5BK4 - chains 3 and 5 of the 14 polymer chains in the assembly; structure by electron microscopy, 3.90 A resolution.

== Chain 3 ==
Protein: DNA replication licensing factor MCM3
Organism: Saccharomyces cerevisiae
Notes: EC 3.6.4.12
UniProt: P24279 (MCM3_YEAST); residue numbers follow UniProt; this construct covers 1-971
Sequence (971 residues; row label = number of the first residue in the row):
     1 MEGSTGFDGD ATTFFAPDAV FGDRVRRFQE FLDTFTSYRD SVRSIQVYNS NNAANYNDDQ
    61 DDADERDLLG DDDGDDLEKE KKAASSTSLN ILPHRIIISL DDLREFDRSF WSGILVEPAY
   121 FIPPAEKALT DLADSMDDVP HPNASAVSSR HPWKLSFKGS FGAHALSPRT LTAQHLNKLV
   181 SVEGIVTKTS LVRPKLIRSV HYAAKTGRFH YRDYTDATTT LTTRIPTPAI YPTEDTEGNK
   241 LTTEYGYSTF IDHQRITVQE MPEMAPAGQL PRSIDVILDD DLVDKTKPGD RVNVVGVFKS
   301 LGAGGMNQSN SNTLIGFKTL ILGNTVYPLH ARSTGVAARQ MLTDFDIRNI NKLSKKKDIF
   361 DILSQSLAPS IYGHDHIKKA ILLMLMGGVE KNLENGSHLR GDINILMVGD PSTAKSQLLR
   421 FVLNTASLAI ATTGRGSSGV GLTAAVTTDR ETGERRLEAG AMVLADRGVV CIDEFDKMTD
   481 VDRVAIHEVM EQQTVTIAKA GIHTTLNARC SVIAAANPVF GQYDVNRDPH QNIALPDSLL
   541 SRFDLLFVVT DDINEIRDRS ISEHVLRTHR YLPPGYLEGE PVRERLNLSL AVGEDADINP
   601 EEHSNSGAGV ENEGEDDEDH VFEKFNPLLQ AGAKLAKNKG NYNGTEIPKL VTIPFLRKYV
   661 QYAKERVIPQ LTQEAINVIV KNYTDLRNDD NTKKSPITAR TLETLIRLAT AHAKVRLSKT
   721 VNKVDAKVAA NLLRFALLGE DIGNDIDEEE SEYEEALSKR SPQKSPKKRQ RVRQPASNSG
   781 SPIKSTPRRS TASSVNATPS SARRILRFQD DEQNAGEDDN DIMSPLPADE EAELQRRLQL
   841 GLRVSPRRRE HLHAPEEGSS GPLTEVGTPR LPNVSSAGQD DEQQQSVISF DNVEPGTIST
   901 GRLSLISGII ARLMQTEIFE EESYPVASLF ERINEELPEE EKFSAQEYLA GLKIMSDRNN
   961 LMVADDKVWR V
Disordered / not traced: 1-12, 62-90, 138-150, 571-650, 739-971
Residues lining bound ligands:
  - ADP (adenosine-5'-diphosphate), molecule 1: Ser-370, Ile-371, Tyr-372, Pro-411, Ser-412, Thr-413, Ala-414, Lys-415, Ser-416, Gln-417, Ile-561, Val-565
  - ADP, molecule 2: Glu-491, Arg-542, Ala-699, Arg-700, Glu-703
Curated features (UniProtKB/Swiss-Prot):
  - motif: Ser-541 to Asp-544 (Arginine finger)
  - binding site (ATP): Gly-409 to Ser-416
  - modified residue: Ser-761 (Phosphoserine), Ser-777 (Phosphoserine), Ser-781 (Phosphoserine), Thr-868 (Phosphothreonine)
  - mutagenesis: Lys-415 (K415A: No effect on MCM2-7 complex helicase activity. Loss of MCM2-7 complex helicase activity; when associated with MCM5 A-422. Reduces MCM2-7 complex helicase activity ...)

== Chain 5 ==
Protein: DNA replication licensing factor MCM5
Organism: Saccharomyces cerevisiae
Notes: EC 3.6.4.12
UniProt: P29496 (MCM5_YEAST); residues 1-775 here = UniProt positions 1-775
Sequence (775 residues; numbered 1 to 775; the number before each row is that of its first residue):
     1 MSFDRPEIYS APVLQGESPN DDDNTEIIKS FKNFILEFRL DSQFIYRDQL RNNILVKNYS
    61 LTVNMEHLIG YNEDIYKKLS DEPSDIIPLF ETAITQVAKR ISILSRAQSA NNNDKDPENT
   121 SMDTDSLLLN SLPTFQLILN SNANQIPLRD LDSEHVSKIV RLSGIIISTS VLSSRATYLS
   181 IMCRNCRHTT SITINNFNSI TGNTVSLPRS CLSTIESESS MANESNIGDE STKKNCGPDP
   241 YIIIHESSKF IDQQFLKLQE IPELVPVGEM PRNLTMTCDR YLTNKVIPGT RVTIVGIYSI
   301 YNSKNGAGSG RSGGGNGGSG VAIRTPYIKI LGIQSDVETS SIWNSVTMFT EEEEEEFLQL
   361 SRNPKLYEIL TNSIAPSIFG NEDIKKAIVC LLMGGSKKIL PDGMRLRGDI NVLLLGDPGT
   421 AKSQLLKFVE KVSPIAVYTS GKGSSAAGLT ASVQRDPMTR EFYLEGGAMV LADGGVVCID
   481 EFDKMRDEDR VAIHEAMEQQ TISIAKAGIT TVLNSRTSVL AAANPIYGRY DDLKSPGDNI
   541 DFQTTILSRF DMIFIVKDDH NEERDISIAN HVINIHTGNA NAMQNQQEEN GSEISIEKMK
   601 RYITYCRLKC APRLSPQAAE KLSSNFVTIR KQLLINELES TERSSIPITI RQLEAIIRIT
   661 ESLAKLELSP IAQERHVDEA IRLFQASTMD AASQDPIGGL NQASGTSLSE IRRFEQELKR
   721 RLPIGWSTSY QTLRREFVDT HRFSQLALDK ALYALEKHET IQLRHQGQNI YRSGV
Disordered / not traced: 1, 111-129, 307-318, 694-775
Residues lining bound ligands:
  - ADP (adenosine-5'-diphosphate), molecule 1: Ser-377, Ile-378, Phe-379, Pro-418, Gly-419, Thr-420, Ala-421, Lys-422, Ser-423, Gln-424, Ile-568, Val-572, Ile-575
  - ADP, molecule 2: Arg-549, Ile-650, Arg-651
Curated features (UniProtKB/Swiss-Prot):
  - motif: Ser-548 to Asp-551 (Arginine finger)
  - binding site (ATP): Gly-416 to Ser-423
  - mutagenesis: Lys-422 (K422A: Loss of MCM2-7 complex helicase activity)

== How chain 3 and chain 5 interact ==
Residue-residue contacts (75; chain 3 residue first):
  Thr-172(3) / Leu-172(5)
  Asn-177(3) / His-245(5)  hydrogen bond (side chain-backbone)
  Asn-177(3) / Glu-246(5)
  Lys-188(3) / Thr-459(5)  hydrogen bond (side chain-backbone)
  Thr-222(3) / Glu-246(5)
  Thr-223(3) / Glu-246(5)
  Pro-226(3) / Ile-242(5)
  Gln-259(3) / Glu-461(5)  hydrogen bond
  Gln-259(3) / Phe-462(5)  hydrogen bond (side chain-backbone)
  Pro-262(3) / Thr-511(5)
  Glu-263(3) / Val-512(5)
  Ala-267(3) / Leu-464(5)
  Ala-267(3) / Leu-471(5)  hydrophobic
  Gln-269(3) / Ile-287(5)
  Leu-270(3) / Asp-456(5)
  Pro-271(3) / Glu-461(5)
  Pro-271(3) / Tyr-463(5)
  Arg-272(3) / Leu-172(5)
  Arg-272(3) / Asn-284(5)
  Arg-291(3) / Thr-511(5)
  Ser-300(3) / His-245(5)  hydrogen bond (backbone-side chain)
  Gly-302(3) / His-245(5)  hydrogen bond (backbone-side chain)
  Gly-305(3) / Asn-203(5)  hydrogen bond (backbone-side chain)
  Met-306(3) / Ser-206(5)
  Met-306(3) / Leu-207(5)  hydrogen bond (backbone-backbone)
  Asn-307(3) / Asp-239(5)
  Ser-311(3) / Asn-203(5)  hydrogen bond
  Leu-314(3) / Arg-175(5)
  Leu-314(3) / Ile-200(5)  hydrophobic
  Leu-314(3) / Thr-201(5)
  Ile-315(3) / Ser-173(5)
  Ile-315(3) / Ser-174(5)
  Ile-315(3) / Arg-175(5)
  Ile-315(3) / Gln-253(5)
  Ile-315(3) / Phe-255(5)  hydrophobic
  Gly-316(3) / Ser-174(5)
  Phe-317(3) / Ser-174(5)  hydrogen bond (backbone-side chain)
  Phe-317(3) / Ala-176(5)  hydrophobic
  Phe-317(3) / Phe-250(5)  hydrophobic
  Ser-333(3) / Thr-510(5)
  Ser-333(3) / Val-512(5)
  Thr-334(3) / Thr-510(5)  hydrogen bond
  Pro-369(3) / Asp-402(5)
  Ser-370(3) / Met-404(5)  hydrogen bond
  Ile-371(3) / Met-404(5)  hydrophobic
  Ser-412(3) / Thr-649(5)
  Ser-412(3) / Arg-651(5)
  Ser-416(3) / Gln-499(5)
  Gln-417(3) / Met-404(5)
  Arg-420(3) / Glu-495(5)  salt bridge
  Arg-420(3) / Gln-499(5)
  Arg-420(3) / Thr-501(5)  hydrogen bond
  Phe-421(3) / Asp-402(5)
  Thr-432(3) / Ala-505(5)
  Thr-433(3) / Ser-503(5)  hydrogen bond
  Arg-435(3) / Glu-488(5)  hydrogen bond (side chain-backbone)
  Arg-450(3) / Arg-460(5)
  Ala-459(3) / Ala-507(5)
  Tyr-523(3) / Arg-643(5)  hydrogen bond
  Asn-526(3) / Arg-643(5)
  Ile-553(3) / Arg-630(5)
  Ile-553(3) / Leu-634(5)  hydrophobic
  Glu-555(3) / Lys-631(5)  salt bridge
  Glu-555(3) / Leu-634(5)
  Asp-558(3) / Phe-626(5)
  Asp-558(3) / Val-627(5)
  Asp-558(3) / Arg-630(5)
  Val-565(3) / Leu-653(5)  hydrophobic
  Leu-566(3) / Ala-619(5)
  Thr-568(3) / Leu-400(5)
  His-569(3) / Lys-398(5)  hydrogen bond (backbone-side chain)
  His-569(3) / Leu-406(5)
  His-569(3) / Ile-657(5)
  Arg-570(3) / Arg-613(5)
  Ile-653(3) / Asp-402(5)
Also at the interface, not in a pair above, chain 3 (69 interface residues in all): Ala-119, Tyr-120, Ala-173, Leu-176, Ile-225, Pro-266, Gly-268, Leu-301, Pro-411, Asn-424, Ala-431, Gly-439, Val-440, Glu-458, Gly-460, Glu-474, Asp-552, Ile-561
Also at the interface, not in a pair above, chain 5 (71 interface residues in all): Leu-179, Met-182, Arg-184, Arg-187, Val-205, Ile-243, Ile-244, Ile-251, Trp-343, Gly-403, Glu-465, Asp-489, Val-491, Thr-545, Leu-614, Ser-623, Ile-650

== Summary ==
69 residues of chain 3 and 71 residues of chain 5 are in contact; the contacts include 17 hydrogen bonds and 2
salt bridges. Polar contacts include Arg-420(3)/Glu-495(5), Glu-555(3)/Lys-631(5) and Asn-177(3)/His-245(5).
One ADP molecule is bound between chain 3 and chain 5.
Chain 3 is DNA replication licensing factor MCM3 and chain 5 is DNA replication licensing factor MCM5, both
from Saccharomyces cerevisiae; the structure, Cryo-EM structure of Mcm2-7 double hexamer on dsDNA, was
determined by electron microscopy.
